3SM1 - chains A and B of the 4 polymer chains in the assembly; structure by X-ray diffraction, 1.50 A resolution.

== Chain A (and B) ==
Protein: gag-pro-pol polyprotein
Source organism: DG-75 Murine leukemia virus
Notes: chain B of this document is another copy of the same molecule, construct and numbering; everything in this record applies to it too
UniProt: Q9E7M1 (Q9E7M1_9GAMR); residues 1-125 here correspond to UniProt positions 533-657 (UniProt number = residue number + 532)
Sequence (132 residues; row label = number of the first residue in the row; numbers below 1 keep their minus sign (Met-6 is residue -6)):
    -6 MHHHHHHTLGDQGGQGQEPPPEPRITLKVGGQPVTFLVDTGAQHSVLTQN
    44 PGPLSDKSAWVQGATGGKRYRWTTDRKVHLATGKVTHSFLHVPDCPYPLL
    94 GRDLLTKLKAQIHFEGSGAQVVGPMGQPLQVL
Not modelled in the structure: -6 to 10, 124-125 (chain B: -6 to 10, 123-125)
Differences from the reference sequence: expression tag (-6 to 0)
From the paper describing this entry:
  - conformationally variable residues (loop rearrangement): Thr75
  - binding site for Pepstatin A: Leu30, Asp32, Gly34, Ala35, Gln36, His37, Ala52, Trp53, Val54, Gln55, Gly56, Ala57, Trp65, Leu83, Cys88, Pro89, Tyr90, Leu92
  - binding site for Pepstatin A: Asp32, Gly34, Ala35, Gln36, His37, Ala52, Trp53, Val54, Gln55, Gly56, Ala57, Trp65, Leu83, Cys88, Pro89, Tyr90

== Chain A / chain B interface ==
Contacting residue pairs (64):
  Pro14(A) - Arg95(B)
  Glu15(A) - Arg95(B)
  Pro16(A) - Thr33(B)
  Pro16(A) - Arg95(B)
  Leu30(A) - Gly34(B)
  Val31(A) - Thr33(B)  hydrogen bond (backbone-side chain)
  Asp32(A) - Asp32(B)
  Asp32(A) - Thr33(B)
  Asp32(A) - Gly34(B)  hydrogen bond (side chain-backbone)
  Thr33(A) - Pro16(B)
  Thr33(A) - Val31(B)  hydrogen bond (side chain-backbone)
  Thr33(A) - Asp32(B)
  Thr33(A) - Thr33(B)  hydrogen bond (side chain-backbone)
  Thr33(A) - Phe107(B)
  Gly34(A) - Leu30(B)
  Gly34(A) - Asp32(B)  hydrogen bond (backbone-side chain)
  Val54(A) - Thr58(B)
  Gln55(A) - Asp87(B)
  Gln55(A) - Pro89(B)
  Ala57(A) - Val85(B)
  Ala57(A) - Asp87(B)
  Ala57(A) - Cys88(B)  hydrogen bond (backbone-backbone)
  Thr58(A) - Val54(B)
  Thr58(A) - Gly56(B)
  Thr58(A) - Gly59(B)  hydrogen bond (side chain-backbone)
  Thr58(A) - Lys61(B)
  Thr58(A) - Tyr63(B)
  Thr58(A) - Asp87(B)
  Gly59(A) - Thr58(B)  hydrogen bond (backbone-side chain)
  Gly60(A) - Thr58(B)
  Tyr63(A) - Thr58(B)
  Val85(A) - Ala57(B)
  Asp87(A) - Gln55(B)
  Asp87(A) - Ala57(B)
  Asp87(A) - Thr58(B)
  Cys88(A) - Ala57(B)  hydrogen bond (backbone-backbone)
  Pro89(A) - Gln55(B)
  Pro89(A) - Gly56(B)
  Arg95(A) - Pro14(B)
  Arg95(A) - Glu15(B)
  Leu98(A) - Phe107(B)
  Thr99(A) - Phe107(B)
  Thr99(A) - Gly109(B)
  Thr99(A) - Ser110(B)
  Lys102(A) - Phe107(B)
  Lys102(A) - Gly109(B)  hydrogen bond (side chain-backbone)
  Ala103(A) - Ile105(B)
  Ala103(A) - His106(B)
  Ala103(A) - Phe107(B)  hydrogen bond (backbone-backbone)
  Gln104(A) - Ile105(B)
  Gln104(A) - His106(B)
  Ile105(A) - Ala103(B)
  Ile105(A) - Gln104(B)
  Ile105(A) - Ile105(B)  hydrogen bond (backbone-backbone)
  His106(A) - Ala103(B)
  His106(A) - Gln104(B)
  Phe107(A) - Thr33(B)
  Phe107(A) - Leu98(B)
  Phe107(A) - Thr99(B)
  Phe107(A) - Lys102(B)
  Phe107(A) - Ala103(B)  hydrogen bond (backbone-backbone)
  Glu108(A) - Lys102(B)
  Gly109(A) - Thr99(B)
  Gly109(A) - Lys102(B)
Other interface residues (no listed pair), chain A (33 interface residues in all): Gly56, Lys61, Ser110
Other interface residues (no listed pair), chain B (34 interface residues in all): Gly60, Glu108, Pro117

== Overview ==
The interface between chain A and chain B involves 33 residues on one side and 34 on the other, with 13
hydrogen bonds. Polar pairs include Val31(A)-Thr33(B), Asp32(A)-Gly34(B) and Thr33(A)-Thr33(B). From the
paper: a binding site for Pepstatin A at Leu30(A), Asp32(A) and Gly34(A) among others; conformational
variability at Thr75(A).
Chain A and chain B are both gag-pro-pol polyprotein (DG-75 Murine leukemia virus); the structure, The crystal
structure of XMRV protease complexed with pepstatin A, was determined by X-ray diffraction together with 3SLZ
and 3SM2 from the same study.
